6KWW - chain M; structure by X-ray diffraction, 3.00 A resolution.

# Chain M
Name: ATP-dependent protease ATPase subunit HslU
From: Staphylococcus aureus subsp. aureus Mu50
UniProtKB: P63796 (HSLU_STAAM); numbering as in UniProt (aligned over 1-467)
Chain sequence (481 residues; row label = number of the first residue in the row; numbers below 1 keep their minus sign (His-13 is residue -13)):
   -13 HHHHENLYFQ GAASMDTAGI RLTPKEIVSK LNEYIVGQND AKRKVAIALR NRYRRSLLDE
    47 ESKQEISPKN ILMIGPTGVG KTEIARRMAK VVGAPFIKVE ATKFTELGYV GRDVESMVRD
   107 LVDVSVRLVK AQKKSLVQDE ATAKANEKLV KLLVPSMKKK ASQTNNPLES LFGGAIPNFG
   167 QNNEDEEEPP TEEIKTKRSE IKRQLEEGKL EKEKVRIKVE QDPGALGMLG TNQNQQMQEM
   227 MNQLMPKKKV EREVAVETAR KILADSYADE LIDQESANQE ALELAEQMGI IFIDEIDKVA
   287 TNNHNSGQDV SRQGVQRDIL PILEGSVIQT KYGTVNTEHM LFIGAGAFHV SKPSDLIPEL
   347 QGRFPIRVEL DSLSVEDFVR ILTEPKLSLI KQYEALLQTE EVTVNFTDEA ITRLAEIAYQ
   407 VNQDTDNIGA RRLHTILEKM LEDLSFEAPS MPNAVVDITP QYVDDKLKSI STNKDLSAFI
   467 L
Unresolved in the structure: -13 to 3, 94-97, 123-253, 288-299
Differences from the reference sequence: expression tag (-13 to 0)
Swiss-Prot annotation at these positions:
  - binding site (ATP): Val22, Gly64 to Glu69, Asp280, Glu345, Arg417

# Summary
UniProt lists 10 ATP-binding residues.
Chain M is ATP-dependent protease ATPase subunit HslU (Staphylococcus aureus subsp. aureus Mu50); the
structure, HslU from Staphylococcus aureus, was determined by X-ray diffraction (same publication as 6KR1 and
6KUI).
